8V6R - chains A and B; structure by X-ray diffraction, 2.14 A resolution.

# Chain A (and B)
Protein: Thoeris protein ThsA Macro domain-containing protein
Source organism: Escherichia coli
Notes: chain B of this document is another copy of the same molecule, construct and numbering; everything in this record applies to it too
Reference sequence: A0A178STJ6 (A0A178STJ6_ECOLX); residues 62-278 here = UniProt positions 62-278
Chain sequence (241 residues; row label = number of the first residue in the row):
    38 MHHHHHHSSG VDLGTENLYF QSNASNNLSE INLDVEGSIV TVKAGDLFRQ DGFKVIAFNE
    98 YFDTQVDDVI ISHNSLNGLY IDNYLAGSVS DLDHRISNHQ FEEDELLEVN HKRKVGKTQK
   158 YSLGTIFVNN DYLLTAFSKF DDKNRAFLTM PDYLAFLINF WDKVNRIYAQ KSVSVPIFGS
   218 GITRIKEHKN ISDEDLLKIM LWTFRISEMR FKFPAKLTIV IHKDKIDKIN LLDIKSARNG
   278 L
Unresolved in the structure: 38-63 (chain B: 38-63, 272-278)
Differences from the reference sequence: initiating methionine (38); expression tag (39-61)
Residues lining bound ligands: Adenosine-5-Diphosphoribose (AR6; [(2R,3S,4R,5R)-5-(6-aminopurin-9-yl)-3,4-dihydroxy-oxolan-2-yl]methyl [hydroxy-[[(2R,3S,4R,5S)-3,4,5-trihydroxyoxolan-2-yl]methoxy]phosphoryl] hydrogen phosphate): Gly-82, Asp-83, Leu-84, Phe-85, Ala-94, Phe-95, Asn-96, Ile-108, Ser-112, Leu-113, Asn-114, Phe-174, Ser-175, Phe-177, Ala-183, Pro-213, Ile-214, Phe-215, Gly-216, Ser-217, Gly-218, Ile-219, Thr-220, Val-257, His-259, Lys-262
What the authors report for this chain:
  - binding site for Adenosine-5-Diphosphoribose: Asp-83, Leu-113, Asn-114, Ser-175, Ser-217, Gly-218, Thr-220, His-259, Lys-262
  - mutagenesis - D83A/S217A/T220A/K262A: abolished binding to Adenosine-5-Diphosphoribose
  - mutagenesis - N114A, R182E/Q207E/I219A/R221E/K249E/F250A: unchanged binding to Adenosine-5-Diphosphoribose
  - mutagenesis - D100A: abolished expression
  - contacts within the chain: Asp-100/Arg-150 (hydrogen bond), Asn-96/Asp-100 (hydrogen bond), Asp-100/Lys-154 (backbone contact)
  - mutagenesis - R182E/Q207E/I219A/R221E/K249E/F250A: unchanged binding to IAD

# Chain A / chain B interface
Contacting residue pairs - 32 pairs, chain A then chain B:
  Met-187(A) / Ile-243(B)  hydrophobic
  Pro-188(A) / Ile-195(B)
  Pro-188(A) / Asn-196(B)
  Leu-191(A) / Leu-191(B)  hydrophobic
  Leu-191(A) / Ile-195(B)  hydrophobic
  Ala-192(A) / Pro-188(B)  hydrophobic
  Ile-195(A) / Pro-188(B)  hydrophobic
  Ile-195(A) / Leu-191(B)  hydrophobic
  Asn-196(A) / Pro-188(B)
  Glu-224(A) / Arg-247(B)  salt bridge
  His-225(A) / Ile-243(B)
  His-225(A) / Met-246(B)
  Ile-228(A) / Met-246(B)  hydrophobic
  Asp-232(A) / Arg-242(B)  salt bridge
  Ile-236(A) / Ile-243(B)  hydrophobic
  Trp-239(A) / Trp-239(B)  hydrophobic
  Arg-242(A) / Asp-232(B)  salt bridge
  Arg-242(A) / Lys-235(B)
  Ile-243(A) / Met-187(B)  hydrophobic
  Ile-243(A) / His-225(B)
  Ile-243(A) / Ile-236(B)  hydrophobic
  Ile-243(A) / Trp-239(B)  hydrophobic
  Met-246(A) / His-225(B)
  Met-246(A) / Ile-228(B)  hydrophobic
  Met-246(A) / Asp-232(B)
  Arg-247(A) / Glu-224(B)  salt bridge
  Asn-276(A) / Lys-235(B)  hydrogen bond (backbone-side chain)
  Gly-277(A) / Lys-235(B)
  Gly-277(A) / Trp-239(B)
  Leu-278(A) / Lys-235(B)
  Leu-278(A) / Asp-270(B)
  Leu-278(A) / Ile-271(B)  hydrophobic
Interface residues without a listed pair, chain A (20 interface residues in all): Thr-240
Interface residues without a listed pair, chain B (19 interface residues in all): Ala-192

# Summary
The interface between chain A and chain B involves 20 residues on one side and 19 on the other; the contacts
include 1 hydrogen bond and 4 salt bridges. Polar pairs include Glu-224(A)/Arg-247(B), Asp-232(A)/Arg-242(B)
and Asn-276(A)/Lys-235(B). From the paper: a binding site for Adenosine-5-Diphosphoribose at Asp-83(A),
Leu-113(A) and Asn-114(A) among others; D83A/S217A/T220A/K262A of chain A abolish binding to
Adenosine-5-Diphosphoribose; 4 substitutions were tested in all.
Both chains are Thoeris protein ThsA Macro domain-containing protein (Escherichia coli). Entry 8V6R (Crystal
structure of EcThsA in complex with ADPR) was determined by X-ray diffraction together with 8V6Q, 8V6S and
8V6T from the same study.
